PDB entry 3UT9 | X-ray diffraction, 2.20 A resolution | chains C and J of the 10 polymer chains in the assembly

Chain C:
Name: Histone H2A
From: Xenopus laevis
UniProtKB: Q6AZJ8 (Q6AZJ8_XENLA); residues 1-129 here correspond to UniProt positions 2-130 (UniProt number = residue number + 1)
Chain sequence (129 residues; row label = number of the first residue in the row):
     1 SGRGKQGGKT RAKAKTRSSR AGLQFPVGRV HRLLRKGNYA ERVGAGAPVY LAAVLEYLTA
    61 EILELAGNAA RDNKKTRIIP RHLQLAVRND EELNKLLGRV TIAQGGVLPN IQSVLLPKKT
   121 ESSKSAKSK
Not modelled in the structure: 1-13, 119-129

Chain J:
Molecule: 145-nt DNA strand
Sequence (145 nucleotides; each row starts with the number of its first residue; numbers below 1 keep their minus sign (DA-72 is residue -72)):
   -72 ATCACAATCC CGGTGCCGAG GCCGCTCAAT TGGTCGTAGA CAGCTCTAGC ACCGCTTAAA
   -12 CGCACGTACG GATTCCGTAC GTGCGTTTAA GCGGTGCTAG AGCTGTCTAC GACCAATTGA
    48 GCGGCCTCGG CACCGGGATT GTGAT
Ion coordination: Mn2+ site 1 near DG-61 (its only coordinating residue here); Mn2+ site 2 near DG-53 (its only coordinating residue here); Mn2+ site 3 near DG-34 (its only coordinating residue here); K+: DT-26, DA-25; Mn2+ site 4 near DG-3 (its only coordinating residue here); Mn2+ site 5 near DG20 (its only coordinating residue here); Mn2+ site 6 near DG27 (its only coordinating residue here); Mn2+ site 7 near DG29 (its only coordinating residue here); Mn2+ site 8 near DG38 (its only coordinating residue here); Mn2+ site 9 near DG62 (its only coordinating residue here)

Interface between chain C and chain J:
Residue-residue contacts (15):
  Arg29(C) - DG48(J)  hydrogen bond to the phosphate
  Arg29(C) - DC49(J)  salt bridge to the phosphate
  Arg35(C) - DA39(J)  phosphate contact
  Arg42(C) - DG38(J)  hydrogen bond to the sugar
  Arg42(C) - DA39(J)  phosphate contact
  Val43(C) - DG38(J)  sugar contact
  Val43(C) - DA39(J)  hydrogen bond to the phosphate
  Gly44(C) - DG38(J)  phosphate contact
  Ala45(C) - DG38(J)  hydrogen bond to the phosphate
  Lys75(C) - DC58(J)  phosphate contact
  Lys75(C) - DA59(J)  salt bridge to the phosphate
  Thr76(C) - DG57(J)  sugar contact
  Thr76(C) - DC58(J)  hydrogen bond to the phosphate
  Arg77(C) - DG57(J)  hydrogen bond to the sugar
  Arg77(C) - DC58(J)  hydrogen bond to the phosphate
Also at the interface, not in a pair above, chain C (14 interface residues in all): Thr16, Pro26, His31, Glu41, Lys74
Also at the interface, not in a pair above, chain J (8 interface residues in all): DA47

Overview:
14 residues of chain C and 8 residues of chain J are in contact, with 7 hydrogen bonds and 2 salt bridges.
Polar pairs include Arg42(C)-DG38(J), Arg77(C)-DG57(J) and Arg29(C)-DG48(J). DT-26(J) and DA-25(J) form the K+
site.
Chain C is Histone H2A (Xenopus laevis) and chain J is a 145-nt DNA strand; the structure, Crystal Structure
of Nucleosome Core Particle Assembled with a Palindromic Widom '601' Derivative (NCP-601L), was determined by
X-ray diffraction together with 3UTA and 3UTB from the same study.
